7WXW - chains R and A of the 5 polymer chains in the assembly; structure by electron microscopy, 2.84 A resolution.

# Chain R
Protein: Adhesion G-protein coupled receptor F1
Source organism: Homo sapiens
UniProtKB: Q5T601 (AGRF1_HUMAN); residue numbers follow UniProt; this construct covers 1-910
Amino-acid sequence (910 residues; row label = number of the first residue in the row):
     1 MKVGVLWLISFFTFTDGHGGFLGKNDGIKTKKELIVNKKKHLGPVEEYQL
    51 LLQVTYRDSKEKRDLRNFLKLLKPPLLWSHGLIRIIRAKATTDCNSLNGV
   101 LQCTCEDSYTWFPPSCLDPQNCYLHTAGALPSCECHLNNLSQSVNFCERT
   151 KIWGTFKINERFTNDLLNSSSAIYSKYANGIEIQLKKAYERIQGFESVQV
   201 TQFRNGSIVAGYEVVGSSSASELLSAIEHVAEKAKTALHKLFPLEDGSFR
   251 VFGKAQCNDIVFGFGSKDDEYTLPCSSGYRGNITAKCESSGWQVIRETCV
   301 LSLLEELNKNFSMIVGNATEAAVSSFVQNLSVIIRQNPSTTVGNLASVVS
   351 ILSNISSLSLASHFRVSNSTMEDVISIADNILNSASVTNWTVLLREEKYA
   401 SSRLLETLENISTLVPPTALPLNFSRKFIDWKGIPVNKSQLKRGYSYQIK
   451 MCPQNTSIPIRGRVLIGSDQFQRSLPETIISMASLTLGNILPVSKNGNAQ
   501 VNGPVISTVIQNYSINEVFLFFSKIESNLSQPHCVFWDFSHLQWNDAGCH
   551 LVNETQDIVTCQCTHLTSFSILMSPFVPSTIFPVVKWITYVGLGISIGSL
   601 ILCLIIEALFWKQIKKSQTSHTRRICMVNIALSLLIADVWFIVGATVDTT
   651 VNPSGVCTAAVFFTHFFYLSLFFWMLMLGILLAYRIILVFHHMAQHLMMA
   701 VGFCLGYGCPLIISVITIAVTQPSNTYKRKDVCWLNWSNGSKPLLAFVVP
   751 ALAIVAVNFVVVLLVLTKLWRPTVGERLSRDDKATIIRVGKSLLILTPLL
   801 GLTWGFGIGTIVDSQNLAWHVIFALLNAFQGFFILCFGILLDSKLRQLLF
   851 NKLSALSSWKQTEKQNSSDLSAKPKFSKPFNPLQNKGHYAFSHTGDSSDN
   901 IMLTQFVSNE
Disordered / not traced: 1-566, 773-783, 855-910
Disulfides: Cys657-Cys733
UniProt features mapped onto this chain:
  - region: Ser568 to Phe576 (Stachel)
  - site: Leu566, Thr567 (Cleavage)
  - glycosylation (N-linked (GlcNAc...) asparagine): Asn139, Asn168, Asn205, Asn282, Asn310, Asn317, Asn329, Asn354, Asn368, Asn389, Asn410, Asn423, Asn437, Asn455, Asn512, Asn528, Asn553, Asn736, Asn739
  - mutagenesis: Asn310 (N310Q: No effect), Asn389 (N389S: Decreased expression), His565 to Thr567 (Abolished autprocessing, impairing G protein-coupled signaling), Phe569 (F569A: Strongly decreased G protein-coupled receptor signaling), Ser570 (S570A: Strongly decreased G protein-coupled receptor signaling), Leu572 (L572A: Strongly decreased G protein-coupled receptor signaling), Met573 (M573A: Strongly decreased G protein-coupled receptor signaling), Thr589 (T589A: Decreased G protein-coupled receptor signaling), Met627 (M627A: Strongly decreased G protein-coupled receptor signaling), Ile630 (I630A: Strongly decreased G protein-coupled receptor signaling), Phe672 (F672A: Strongly decreased G protein-coupled receptor signaling), Met675 (M675A: Strongly decreased G protein-coupled receptor signaling), 18 further mutagenesis entries in UniProt
From the paper describing this entry:
  - mutagenesis - S568L, F569A, S570A, L572A, M573A, T589A, F641A, Y668A, F690A, R729A, W734A, F747A, H820A: decreased signaling
  - mutagenesis - F569A/L572A/M573A, L572A/M573A: abolished signaling

# Chain A
Protein: Engineered mini Galpha-s subunit
Source organism: Homo sapiens
Amino-acid sequence (361 residues; numbered 8 to 394; 26 numbers in that range are skipped by the numbering (no residue carries them; nothing is unmodelled there); the number before each row is that of its first residue):
     8 MGCTLSAEDKAAVERSKMIEKQLQKDKQVYRATHRLLLLGADNSGKSTIV
    58 KQMRIYH
    81 VNGYSEEECKQYKAVVYSNTIQSIIAIIRAMGRLKIDFGDSARADDARQL
   131 FVLAGAAEEGFMTAELAGVIKRLWKDSGVQACFNRSREYQLNDSAAYYLN
   181 DLDRIAQPNYIPTQQDVLRTRVKTSGIFETKFQVDKVNFHMFDVGAQRDE
   231 RRKWIQCFNDVTAIIFVVDSSDY
   264 NRLQEALNDFKSIWNNRWLRTISVILFLNKQDLLAEKVLAGKSKIEDYFP
   314 EFARYTTPEDATPEPGEDPRVTRAKYFIRDEFLRISTASGDGRHYCYPHF
   364 TCSVDTENARRIFNDCRDIIQRMHLRQYELL
Disordered / not traced: 8-11, 81-203

# Interface between chain R and chain A
Pairs across the interface (27; chain R residue first):
  Ser617(R) - Gln390(A)  hydrogen bond
  Thr619(R) - Gln390(A)
  Thr619(R) - Tyr391(A)
  Ser620(R) - Gln390(A)  hydrogen bond
  Arg623(R) - Tyr391(A)
  Leu681(R) - Tyr391(A)
  Leu682(R) - Tyr391(A)  hydrophobic
  Arg685(R) - His387(A)  hydrogen bond (backbone-side chain)
  Ile686(R) - Gln384(A)
  Val689(R) - Ile383(A)  hydrophobic
  Val689(R) - Gln384(A)
  Phe690(R) - His41(A)
  Phe690(R) - Phe376(A)  hydrophobic
  Phe690(R) - Arg380(A)
  Phe690(R) - Ile383(A)  hydrophobic
  His692(R) - Arg38(A)
  Val765(R) - Leu393(A)  hydrophobic
  Leu769(R) - Leu393(A)
  Leu769(R) - Leu394(A)  hydrophobic
  Arg771(R) - Asp381(A)  salt bridge
  Arg771(R) - Gln384(A)
  Arg771(R) - Arg385(A)
  Arg788(R) - Leu394(A)
  Ile795(R) - Glu392(A)
  Leu796(R) - Leu393(A)  hydrophobic
  Asp842(R) - Glu392(A)
  Ser843(R) - Glu392(A)  hydrogen bond
Interface residues without a listed pair, chain R (24 interface residues in all): Gln618, Met693, Lys768, Ser792, Lys844
Interface residues without a listed pair, chain A (16 interface residues in all): Val217, Leu388
The authors on this interface:
  - interface residues, chain R: Arg623(R), Leu681(R), Leu682(R), Arg685(R), Ser843(R)

# Summary
The interface between chain R and chain A involves 24 residues on one side and 16 on the other, with 4
hydrogen bonds and 1 salt bridge. Polar pairs include Arg771(R)-Asp381(A), Ser617(R)-Gln390(A) and
Ser620(R)-Gln390(A). The paper reports that S568L, F569A and S570A of chain R, among others, reduce signaling;
interface residues Arg623(R), Leu681(R) and Leu682(R) among others; 15 substitutions were tested in all.
Here chain R is Adhesion G-protein coupled receptor F1 and chain A is Engineered mini Galpha-s subunit, both
from Homo sapiens. Entry 7WXW (GPR110/Gs complex) was determined by electron microscopy (same publication as
7WXU, 7WY0, 7WZ7 and 7X2V).
